PDB entry 9K9L | electron microscopy, 3.66 A resolution | chains B and I of the 10 polymer chains in the assembly

== Chain B ==
Name: Histone H4
Source organism: Homo sapiens
UniProt: P62805 (H4_HUMAN); residues 0-102 here correspond to UniProt positions 1-103 (UniProt number = residue number + 1)
Amino-acid sequence (106 residues; row label = number of the first residue in the row; numbers below 1 keep their minus sign (Gly-3 is residue -3)):
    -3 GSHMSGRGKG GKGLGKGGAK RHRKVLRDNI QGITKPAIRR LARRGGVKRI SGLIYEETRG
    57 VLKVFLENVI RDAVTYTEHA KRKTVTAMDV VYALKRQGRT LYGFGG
Disordered / not traced: -3 to 22, 96-102
Sequence notes: expression tag (-3 to -1)
UniProt features mapped onto this chain:
  - DNA-binding region: Lys16 to Lys20
  - modified residue: Ser1 (N-acetylserine), Arg3 (Asymmetric dimethylarginine), Lys5 (N6-(2-hydroxyisobutyryl)lysine), Lys8 (N6-(2-hydroxyisobutyryl)lysine), Lys12 (N6-(2-hydroxyisobutyryl)lysine), Lys16 (N6-(2-hydroxyisobutyryl)lysine), Lys20 (N6,N6,N6-trimethyllysine), Lys31 (N6-(2-hydroxyisobutyryl)lysine), Lys44 (N6-(2-hydroxyisobutyryl)lysine), Ser47 (Phosphoserine), Tyr51 (Phosphotyrosine), Lys59 (N6-(2-hydroxyisobutyryl)lysine), Lys77 (N6-(2-hydroxyisobutyryl)lysine), Lys79 (N6-(2-hydroxyisobutyryl)lysine), Thr80 (Phosphothreonine), Tyr88 (Phosphotyrosine), Lys91 (N6-(2-hydroxyisobutyryl)lysine)
  - cross-link (Glycyl lysine isopeptide (Lys-Gly)): Lys12 (interchain with G-Cter in SUMO2), Lys20 (interchain with G-Cter in SUMO2), Lys31 (interchain with G-Cter in SUMO2), Lys59 (interchain with G-Cter in SUMO2), Lys79 (interchain with G-Cter in SUMO2), Lys91 (interchain with G-Cter in SUMO2)

== Chain I ==
Molecule: Widom601 DNA FW
Source organism: synthetic construct
Sequence (145 nucleotides; numbered -70 to 74; the number before each row is that of its first residue; numbers below 1 keep their minus sign (DA-70 is residue -70)):
   -70 ATCAGAATCC CGGTGCCGAG GCCGCTCAAT TGGTCGTAGA CAGCTCTAGC ACCGCTTAAA
   -10 CGCACGTACG CGCTGTCCCC CGCGTTTTAA CCGCCAAGGG GATTACTCCC TAGTCTCCAG
    50 GCACGTGTCA GATATATACA TCGAT
Disordered / not traced: -70 to -62, 60-74

== How chain B and chain I interact ==
Residue-residue contacts - 11 pairs, chain B then chain I:
  Arg39(B) - DA-23(I)  sugar contact
  Arg45(B) - DT-24(I)  sugar contact
  Arg45(B) - DA-23(I)  phosphate contact
  Ile46(B) - DT-24(I)  phosphate contact
  Ile46(B) - DA-23(I)  hydrogen bond to the phosphate
  Gly48(B) - DT-24(I)  hydrogen bond to the phosphate
  Arg78(B) - DA-3(I)  phosphate contact
  Arg78(B) - DC-2(I)  salt bridge to the phosphate
  Lys79(B) - DT-4(I)  phosphate contact
  Lys79(B) - DA-3(I)  phosphate contact
  Thr80(B) - DA-3(I)  phosphate contact
Interface residues without a listed pair, chain B (12 interface residues in all): Arg35, Lys44, Ser47, Tyr51, Thr82
Interface residues without a listed pair, chain I (6 interface residues in all): DG-22

== In short ==
12 residues of chain B face 6 of chain I across their interface, with 2 hydrogen bonds and 1 salt bridge.
Polar contacts include Ile46(B)-DA-23(I), Gly48(B)-DT-24(I) and Arg78(B)-DC-2(I). From UniProt: a DNA-binding
region on chain B.
Here chain B is Histone H4 (Homo sapiens) and chain I is Widom601 DNA FW (synthetic construct). Entry 9K9L
(Cryo-EM structure of the human CENP-A-H4 octasome) was determined by electron microscopy.
